Entry 4HGA (X-ray diffraction, 2.80 A resolution); this record covers chains B and C of the 3 polymer chains in the assembly.

Chain B:
Molecule: Histone H3.3
From: Homo sapiens
UniProt: P84243 (H33_HUMAN); residues 0-135 here correspond to UniProt positions 1-136 (UniProt number = residue number + 1)
Chain sequence (136 residues; row label = number of the first residue in the row; numbering starts at 0):
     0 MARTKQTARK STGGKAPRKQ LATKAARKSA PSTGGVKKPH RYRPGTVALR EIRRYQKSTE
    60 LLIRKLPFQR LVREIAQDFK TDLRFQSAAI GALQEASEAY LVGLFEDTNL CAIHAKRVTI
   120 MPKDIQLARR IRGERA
Disordered / not traced: 0-42
Swiss-Prot annotation at these positions:
  - site: S31 (Interaction with ZMYND11)
  - modified residue: R2 (Asymmetric dimethylarginine), T3 (Phosphothreonine), K4 (Allysine), Q5 (5-glutamyl dopamine), T6 (Phosphothreonine), R8 (Citrulline), K9 (N6,N6,N6-trimethyllysine), S10 (ADP-ribosylserine), T11 (Phosphothreonine), K14 (N6-(2-hydroxyisobutyryl)lysine), R17 (Asymmetric dimethylarginine), K18 (N6-(2-hydroxyisobutyryl)lysine), K23 (N6-(2-hydroxyisobutyryl)lysine), R26 (Citrulline), K27 (N6,N6,N6-trimethyllysine), S28 (ADP-ribosylserine), S31 (Phosphoserine), K36 (N6,N6,N6-trimethyllysine), K37 (N6-methyllysine), Y41 (Phosphotyrosine) and 9 more in UniProt
  - lipidation: K18 (N6-decanoyllysine)
From the paper describing this entry:
  - specificity-determining residues: A87, G90
  - mutagenesis - A87S, I89V, G90M: unchanged binding to Death domain-associated protein 6
  - mutagenesis - A87S/G90M: decreased binding to Death domain-associated protein 6
  - mutagenesis - A87S/I89V/G90M: abolished binding to Death domain-associated protein 6
  - mutagenesis - A87S, I89V, G90M: unchanged co-localization with Death domain-associated protein 6
  - mutagenesis - A87S/G90M: decreased co-localization with Death domain-associated protein 6
  - mutagenesis - A87S/I89V/G90M: abolished co-localization with Death domain-associated protein 6

Chain C:
Molecule: Histone H4
From: Homo sapiens
UniProt: P62805 (H4_HUMAN); residues 0-102 here correspond to UniProt positions 1-103 (UniProt number = residue number + 1)
Chain sequence (103 residues; each row starts with the number of its first residue; numbering starts at 0):
     0 MSGRGKGGKG LGKGGAKRHR KVLRDNIQGI TKPAIRRLAR RGGVKRISGL IYEETRGVLK
    60 VFLENVIRDA VTYTEHAKRK TVTAMDVVYA LKRQGRTLYG FGG
Disordered / not traced: 0-26, 102
Swiss-Prot annotation at these positions:
  - DNA-binding region: K16 to K20
  - modified residue: S1 (N-acetylserine), R3 (Asymmetric dimethylarginine), K5 (N6-(2-hydroxyisobutyryl)lysine), K8 (N6-(2-hydroxyisobutyryl)lysine), K12 (N6-(2-hydroxyisobutyryl)lysine), K16 (N6-(2-hydroxyisobutyryl)lysine), K20 (N6,N6,N6-trimethyllysine), K31 (N6-(2-hydroxyisobutyryl)lysine), K44 (N6-(2-hydroxyisobutyryl)lysine), S47 (Phosphoserine), Y51 (Phosphotyrosine), K59 (N6-(2-hydroxyisobutyryl)lysine), K77 (N6-(2-hydroxyisobutyryl)lysine), K79 (N6-(2-hydroxyisobutyryl)lysine), T80 (Phosphothreonine), Y88 (Phosphotyrosine), K91 (N6-(2-hydroxyisobutyryl)lysine)
  - cross-link (Glycyl lysine isopeptide (Lys-Gly)): K12 (interchain with G-Cter in SUMO2), K20 (interchain with G-Cter in SUMO2), K31 (interchain with G-Cter in SUMO2), K59 (interchain with G-Cter in SUMO2), K79 (interchain with G-Cter in SUMO2), K91 (interchain with G-Cter in SUMO2)

How chain B and chain C interact:
Residue-residue contacts (81):
  L61(B) - A33(C)
  L61(B) - R36(C)  hydrogen bond (backbone-side chain)
  L61(B) - L37(C)  hydrophobic
  L61(B) - R40(C)
  P66(B) - G28(C)
  F67(B) - L62(C)  hydrophobic
  L70(B) - I29(C)  hydrophobic
  L70(B) - L58(C)  hydrophobic
  L70(B) - L62(C)  hydrophobic
  E73(B) - K59(C)  salt bridge
  I74(B) - K59(C)
  I74(B) - L62(C)  hydrophobic
  I74(B) - E63(C)
  D77(B) - K59(C)  salt bridge
  F78(B) - E63(C)
  F78(B) - I66(C)  hydrophobic
  L82(B) - T73(C)
  L82(B) - E74(C)
  L82(B) - K79(C)
  R83(B) - K79(C)  hydrogen bond (backbone-backbone)
  R83(B) - T80(C)  hydrogen bond (backbone-side chain)
  R83(B) - V81(C)  hydrogen bond (backbone-backbone)
  F84(B) - I66(C)  hydrophobic
  F84(B) - T80(C)
  F84(B) - V81(C)  hydrophobic
  Q85(B) - T80(C)
  Q85(B) - V81(C)  hydrogen bond (backbone-backbone)
  Q85(B) - T82(C)
  Q85(B) - A83(C)  hydrogen bond (side chain-backbone)
  A87(B) - A83(C)  hydrophobic
  A88(B) - V81(C)
  A88(B) - A83(C)
  A88(B) - V86(C)  hydrophobic
  A91(B) - V86(C)  hydrophobic
  L92(B) - L62(C)  hydrophobic
  L92(B) - V65(C)  hydrophobic
  L92(B) - I66(C)  hydrophobic
  A95(B) - L90(C)  hydrophobic
  S96(B) - L58(C)
  S96(B) - F61(C)
  S96(B) - L62(C)
  Y99(B) - V57(C)  hydrophobic
  Y99(B) - F61(C)  hydrophobic
  L100(B) - L37(C)  hydrophobic
  L100(B) - T54(C)
  L100(B) - V57(C)  hydrophobic
  V101(B) - L37(C)
  V101(B) - R40(C)
  V101(B) - G41(C)
  F104(B) - A38(C)  hydrophobic
  F104(B) - G41(C)
  F104(B) - V43(C)
  F104(B) - T54(C)
  E105(B) - G41(C)
  N108(B) - G41(C)  hydrogen bond (side chain-backbone)
  N108(B) - G42(C)
  R116(B) - K44(C)
  R116(B) - R45(C)
  T118(B) - R45(C)
  T118(B) - I46(C)
  T118(B) - S47(C)
  I119(B) - V43(C)  hydrophobic
  I119(B) - R45(C)  hydrogen bond (backbone-backbone)
  I119(B) - I46(C)
  I119(B) - S47(C)  hydrogen bond (backbone-backbone)
  I119(B) - I50(C)
  M120(B) - S47(C)
  M120(B) - I50(C)
  P121(B) - S47(C)
  P121(B) - L49(C)  hydrophobic
  P121(B) - I50(C)
  P121(B) - E53(C)
  I124(B) - I50(C)  hydrophobic
  R134(B) - Q93(C)
  R134(B) - G94(C)
  R134(B) - R95(C)  hydrogen bond (backbone-backbone)
  R134(B) - T96(C)  hydrogen bond (backbone-backbone)
  A135(B) - F61(C)  hydrophobic
  A135(B) - Q93(C)
  A135(B) - G94(C)
  A135(B) - T96(C)
Other interface residues (no listed pair), chain B (38 interface residues in all): I62, V71, T80, E97, L103, V117
Other interface residues (no listed pair), chain C (42 interface residues in all): R67, V70, R78
From the paper, about this interface:
  - interface residues, chain B: S96(B)

In short:
The interface between chain B and chain C involves 38 residues on one side and 42 on the other, with 11
hydrogen bonds and 2 salt bridges. Polar contacts include E73(B)-K59(C), D77(B)-K59(C) and L61(B)-R36(C). From
the paper: A87S/G90M of chain B reduce binding to Death domain-associated protein 6; the interface residue
S96(B); 5 substitutions were tested in all.
Here chain B is Histone H3.3 and chain C is Histone H4, both from Homo sapiens. Entry 4HGA (Structure of the
variant histone H3.3-H4 heterodimer in complex with its chaperone DAXX) was determined by X-ray diffraction.
